Entry 1ZDY (X-ray diffraction, 1.44 A resolution); this record covers chain A.

[Chain A]
Molecule: Aromatic prenyltransferase
Organism: Streptomyces sp
Reference sequence: Q4R2T2 (Q4R2T2_STRC1); residue numbers follow UniProt; this construct covers 1-307
Chain sequence (307 residues; each row starts with the number of its first residue):
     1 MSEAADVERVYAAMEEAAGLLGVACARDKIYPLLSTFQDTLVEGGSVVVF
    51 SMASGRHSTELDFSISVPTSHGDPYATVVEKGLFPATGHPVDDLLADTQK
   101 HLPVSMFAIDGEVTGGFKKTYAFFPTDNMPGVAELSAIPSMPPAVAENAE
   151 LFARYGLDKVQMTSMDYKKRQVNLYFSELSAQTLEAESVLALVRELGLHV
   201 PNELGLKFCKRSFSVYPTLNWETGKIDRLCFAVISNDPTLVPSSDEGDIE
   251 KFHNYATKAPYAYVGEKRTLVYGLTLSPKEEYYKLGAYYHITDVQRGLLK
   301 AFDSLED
Unresolved in the structure: 1-2, 304-307
Small-molecule neighbours: TAPS (T3A; N-(tris(hydroxymethyl)methyl)-3-aminopropanesulfonic acid): Ala53, Arg56, His57, Asp62, Lys119, Lys169, Arg228, Tyr282, Lys284
Reported in the primary citation:
  - specificity-determining residues: Gly286 (proposed by the authors, not directly observed)

[In short]
Chain A binds TAPS. The paper reports the specificity determinant Gly286.
Chain A is Aromatic prenyltransferase (Streptomyces sp); the structure, Co-crystal structure of Orf2 an
aromatic prenyl transferase from Streptomyces sp. strain CL190 complexed with TAPS, was determined by X-ray
diffraction, deposited together with 1ZB6, 1ZCW and 1ZDW.
